PDB entry 5IC4 | X-ray diffraction, 2.65 A resolution | chains B and D of the 6 polymer chains in the assembly

[Chain B (and D)]
Molecule: Caspase-3 subunit p12
Source organism: Homo sapiens
Notes: EC 3.4.22.56; chain D of this document is another copy of the same molecule, construct and numbering; everything in this record applies to it too
UniProt: P42574 (CASP3_HUMAN); residue numbers follow UniProt; this construct covers 176-276
Amino-acid sequence (107 residues; each row starts with the number of its first residue):
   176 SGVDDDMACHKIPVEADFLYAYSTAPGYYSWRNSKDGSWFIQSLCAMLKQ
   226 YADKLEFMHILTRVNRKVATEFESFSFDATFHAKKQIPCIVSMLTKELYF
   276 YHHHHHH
Unresolved in the structure: 176-184, 277-282 (chain D: 176-185, 277-282)
Differences from the reference sequence: expression tag (277-282)
Curated features (UniProtKB/Swiss-Prot):
  - modified residue: Arg207 (Microbial infection: ADP-riboxanated arginine)
  - mutagenesis: Arg207 (R207A: Abolished ADP-riboxanation by C.violaceum CopC)

[Interface between chain B and chain D]
Pairs across the interface (63; chain B residue first):
  Lys186(B) with Ala244(D); Glu248(D), salt bridge; Ala258(D), hydrogen bond (side chain-backbone); Lys260(D), hydrogen bond (backbone-side chain)
  Ile187(B) with Ala244(D)
  Pro188(B) with Ala244(D); Lys260(D); Gln261(D); Ile262(D)
  Glu190(B) with Tyr203(D), hydrogen bond; Ile262(D)
  Tyr203(B) with Glu190(D), hydrogen bond
  Glu231(B) with His234(D), salt bridge
  Met233(B) with Met233(D), hydrophobic
  His234(B) with Glu231(D), salt bridge; His234(D), hydrogen bond; Glu272(D), salt bridge
  Thr237(B) with Leu269(D); Thr270(D); Lys271(D)
  Asn240(B) with Ser267(D), hydrogen bond (side chain-backbone); Met268(D); Leu269(D), hydrogen bond (side chain-backbone)
  Arg241(B) with Thr270(D), hydrogen bond (side chain-backbone); Lys271(D)
  Ala244(B) with Lys186(D); Ile187(D); Pro188(D)
  Glu248(B) with Lys186(D), salt bridge
  Ala258(B) with Lys186(D), hydrogen bond (backbone-side chain)
  Lys260(B) with Lys186(D), hydrogen bond (side chain-backbone); Ile187(D); Pro188(D)
  Gln261(B) with Pro188(D)
  Ile262(B) with Pro188(D), hydrophobic; Glu190(D); Ala191(D), hydrophobic; Met268(D); Thr270(D)
  Pro263(B) with Met268(D)
  Cys264(B) with Val266(D), hydrophobic; Met268(D), hydrophobic
  Ile265(B) with Ile265(D); Val266(D); Ser267(D), hydrogen bond (backbone-backbone)
  Val266(B) with Cys264(D), hydrophobic; Ile265(D); Val266(D), hydrophobic
  Ser267(B) with Asn240(D); Cys264(D); Ile265(D), hydrogen bond (backbone-backbone)
  Met268(B) with Ala200(D), hydrophobic; Ile262(D); Pro263(D); Cys264(D), hydrophobic
  Leu269(B) with Thr237(D); Asn240(D), hydrogen bond (backbone-side chain)
  Thr270(B) with Thr237(D); Arg241(D), hydrogen bond (backbone-side chain); Ile262(D)
  Lys271(B) with Thr237(D); Arg241(D)
  Glu272(B) with His234(D), salt bridge
Interface residues without a listed pair, chain B (34 interface residues in all): Val189, Ala191, Ala200, Pro201, Arg238, Thr245, Tyr274
Interface residues without a listed pair, chain D (33 interface residues in all): Val189, Pro201, Thr245, Tyr274

[In short]
34 residues of chain B face 33 of chain D across their interface; the contacts include 14 hydrogen bonds and 6
salt bridges. Polar pairs include Lys186(B)-Glu248(D), Glu231(B)-His234(D) and His234(B)-Glu272(D). UniProt
lists one mutagenesis site on chain B.
Both chains are Caspase-3 subunit p12 (Homo sapiens). Entry 5IC4 (Crystal structure of caspase-3 DEVE peptide
complex) was determined by X-ray diffraction, deposited together with 5IC6.
